7PPB - chains A and B; structure by X-ray diffraction, 2.40 A resolution.

Chain A:
Name: Bone morphogenetic protein 10
From: Homo sapiens
UniProtKB: O95393 (BMP10_HUMAN); residue numbers follow UniProt; this construct covers 317-424
Chain sequence (108 residues; numbered 317 to 424; the number before each row is that of its first residue):
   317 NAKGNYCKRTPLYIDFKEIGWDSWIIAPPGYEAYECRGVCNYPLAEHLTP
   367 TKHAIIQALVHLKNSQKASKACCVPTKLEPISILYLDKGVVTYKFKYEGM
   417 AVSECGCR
Unresolved in the structure: 317-320
Disulfide bonds: C388 forms a disulfide with the same residue of a neighbouring copy of this chain
Disulfide bonds: C323-C389, C352-C421, C356-C423
Reported in the primary citation:
  - specificity-determining residues: F411 (citing earlier work)

Chain B:
Name: Bone morphogenetic protein receptor type-2
From: Homo sapiens
Notes: EC 2.7.11.30
UniProtKB: Q13873 (BMPR2_HUMAN); residue numbers follow UniProt; this construct covers 27-150
Chain sequence (125 residues; row label = number of the first residue in the row):
    26 GSQNQERLCAFKDPYQQDLGIGESRISHENGTILCSKGSTCYGLWEKSKG
    76 DINLVKQGCWSHIGDPQECHYEECVVTTTPPSIQNGTYRFCCCSTDLCNV
   126 NFTENFPPPDTTPLSPPHSFNRDET
Unresolved in the structure: 38-50, 134-150
Differences from the reference sequence: expression tag (26)
Swiss-Prot annotation at these positions:
  - glycosylation (N-linked (GlcNAc...) asparagine): N55, N110, N126
Disulfide bonds: C34-C66, C60-C84, C94-C117, C99-C116, C118-C123
Reported in the primary citation:
  - disease-associated variants - Y67C, G68D, G83E: abolished binding to Bone morphogenetic protein 10 (chain A)
  - disease-associated variants - S107P (4-fold): increased binding to Bone morphogenetic protein 10 (chain A)
  - disease-associated variants - Q92H, E98K, N126S: unchanged binding to Bone morphogenetic protein 10 (chain A)
  - mutagenesis - G89E, G89W: decreased signaling
  - disease-associated variants - E98K, S107P: unchanged signaling
  - disease-associated variants - N126S: abolished signaling
  - post-translational modification sites: N126 (proposed by the authors, not directly observed)

Interface between chain A and chain B:
Residue-residue contacts (36):
  Y329(A) - Q92(B)
  K333(A) - T103(B)
  K333(A) - T104(B)  hydrogen bond (side chain-backbone)
  K333(A) - P105(B)
  D338(A) - P106(B)
  S339(A) - I108(B)
  I342(A) - P106(B)
  I342(A) - Y113(B)  hydrophobic
  A343(A) - W85(B)
  A343(A) - F115(B)  hydrophobic
  P344(A) - W85(B)
  P345(A) - E93(B)
  P345(A) - T103(B)
  G346(A) - P91(B)
  Y347(A) - G89(B)
  E348(A) - G89(B)  hydrogen bond (backbone-backbone)
  E395(A) - I88(B)
  P396(A) - I88(B)
  I397(A) - I88(B)
  S398(A) - W85(B)
  S398(A) - S86(B)  hydrogen bond (side chain-backbone)
  I399(A) - W85(B)
  L400(A) - Y67(B)  hydrophobic
  L400(A) - W85(B)  hydrophobic
  L400(A) - F115(B)  hydrophobic
  L402(A) - I108(B)  hydrophobic
  V407(A) - L69(B)  hydrophobic
  V407(A) - Y113(B)
  Y409(A) - Y67(B)
  Y409(A) - K81(B)
  Y409(A) - C84(B)  hydrogen bond (side chain-backbone)
  Y409(A) - W85(B)  hydrophobic
  F411(A) - S64(B)
  F411(A) - C84(B)  hydrophobic
  F411(A) - W85(B)
  F411(A) - S86(B)
Other interface residues (no listed pair), chain A (22 interface residues in all): A417
Other interface residues (no listed pair), chain B (21 interface residues in all): D90, S107
Interface features reported in the paper:
  - interface residues, chain A: D338(A)
  - interface residues, chain B: W85(B), S107(B)
  - hot spots on chain B (mutagenesis) - G89A (2-fold), G89E (100-fold), G89W (100-fold): decreased binding to Bone morphogenetic protein 10 (chain A)

In short:
Chain A and chain B form an interface of 22 and 21 residues respectively; the contacts include 4 hydrogen
bonds. Polar contacts include K333(A)-T104(B), S398(A)-S86(B) and Y409(A)-C84(B). The paper reports that Y67C,
G68D and G83E of chain B abolish binding to Bone morphogenetic protein 10 (chain A); interface residues
D338(A) and W85(B) among others; 10 substitutions were tested in all.
Here chain A is Bone morphogenetic protein 10 and chain B is Bone morphogenetic protein receptor type-2, both
from Homo sapiens. Entry 7PPB (2.4 angstrom crystal structure of bone morphogenetic protein receptor type II
(BMPRII) extracellular domain in complex ...) was determined by X-ray diffraction, deposited together with
7POI, 7POJ, 7PPA and 7PPC.
